Entry 2JNW (solution NMR); this record covers chains A and B.

[Chain A]
Name: DNA excision repair protein ERCC-1
Source organism: Homo sapiens
Notes: fragment: Central domain, residues 96-214
UniProt: P07992 (ERCC1_HUMAN); residue numbers follow UniProt; this construct covers 96-214
Amino-acid sequence (133 residues; row label = number of the first residue in the row):
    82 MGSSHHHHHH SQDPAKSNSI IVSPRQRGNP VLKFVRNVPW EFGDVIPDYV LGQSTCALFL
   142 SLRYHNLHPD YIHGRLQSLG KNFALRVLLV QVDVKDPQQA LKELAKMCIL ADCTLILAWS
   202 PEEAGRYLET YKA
Disordered / not traced: 82-98
Sequence notes: expression tag (82-95)
UniProt features mapped onto this chain:
  - DNA-binding region: Gln-134 to Arg-156
What the authors report for this chain:
  - contacts within the chain: Asp-129/Arg-156 (salt bridge)

[Chain B]
Name: DNA-repair protein complementing XP-A cells
Notes: fragment: ERCC1-binding region, residues 67-80
UniProt: P23025 (XPA_HUMAN); residues 67-80 here = UniProt positions 67-80
Amino-acid sequence (14 residues; numbered 67 to 80; the number before each row is that of its first residue):
    67 KIIDTGGGFI LEEE
Disordered / not traced: 78-80
UniProt features mapped onto this chain:
  - natural variant: Glu-78 (deletion)
What the authors report for this chain:
  - mutagenesis - G73DEL, G73DEL/G74DEL, F75A: unchanged binding to three-way junction

[How chain A and chain B interact]
Pairs across the interface (22; chain A residue first):
  Arg-106(A) / Gly-72(B)
  Gln-107(A) / Phe-75(B)
  Arg-108(A) / Phe-75(B)
  Asn-110(A) / Phe-75(B)
  Phe-140(A) / Gly-73(B)
  Phe-140(A) / Gly-74(B)
  Phe-140(A) / Phe-75(B)
  Leu-141(A) / Gly-74(B)
  Ser-142(A) / Gly-74(B)
  Ser-142(A) / Phe-75(B)
  Ser-142(A) / Ile-76(B)
  Arg-144(A) / Ile-76(B)
  Tyr-145(A) / Asp-70(B)
  Tyr-145(A) / Thr-71(B)
  Tyr-145(A) / Gly-72(B)
  Tyr-145(A) / Gly-73(B)
  Tyr-145(A) / Gly-74(B)
  Tyr-145(A) / Phe-75(B)
  Tyr-145(A) / Ile-76(B)
  His-149(A) / Thr-71(B)
  Tyr-152(A) / Gly-73(B)
  Tyr-152(A) / Gly-74(B)
Interface residues without a listed pair, chain A (16 interface residues in all): Gly-109, Asp-129, Leu-148, Arg-156, Asp-174
Interface residues without a listed pair, chain B (8 interface residues in all): Leu-77
Interface features reported in the paper:
  - pairs named by the authors: Asn-110(A)/Phe-75(B), Ser-142(A)/Gly-74(B) (backbone contact), Arg-144(A)/Ile-76(B), Tyr-145(A)/Thr-71(B) (hydrogen bond), Leu-148(A)/Ile-76(B), His-149(A)/Asp-70(B), Tyr-152(A)/Gly-73(B) (hydrogen bond)
  - interface residues, chain A: Tyr-145(A), Tyr-152(A)
  - interface residues, chain B: Thr-71(B), Gly-72(B), Gly-73(B), Gly-74(B), Phe-75(B), Leu-77(B)
  - hot spots on chain B (mutagenesis) - F75A: abolished binding to DNA excision repair protein ERCC-1 (chain A)

[In short]
The interface between chain A and chain B involves 16 residues on one side and 8 on the other. The authors
report contacts between Asn-110(A) and Phe-75(B), Arg-144(A) and Ile-76(B) and Leu-148(A) and Ile-76(B) among
others; a backbone contact between Ser-142(A) and Gly-74(B); hydrogen bonds between Tyr-145(A) and Thr-71(B)
and Tyr-152(A) and Gly-73(B). The paper reports that F75A of chain B abolishes binding to DNA excision repair
protein ERCC-1 (chain A); interface residues Tyr-145(A), Tyr-152(A) and Thr-71(B) among others; 3
substitutions were tested in all.
Here chain A is DNA excision repair protein ERCC-1 (Homo sapiens) and chain B is DNA-repair protein
complementing XP-A cells. Entry 2JNW (Solution structure of a ERCC1-XPA heterodimer) was determined by
solution NMR.
